PDB entry 2OFC | X-ray diffraction, 1.11 A resolution | chains A and B

Chain A (and B):
Protein: Sclerotium rolfsii lectin
From: Athelia rolfsii
Notes: chain B of this document is another copy of the same molecule, construct and numbering; everything in this record applies to it too
Sequence (142 residues; numbered 0 to 141; the number before each row is that of its first residue; numbering starts at 0):
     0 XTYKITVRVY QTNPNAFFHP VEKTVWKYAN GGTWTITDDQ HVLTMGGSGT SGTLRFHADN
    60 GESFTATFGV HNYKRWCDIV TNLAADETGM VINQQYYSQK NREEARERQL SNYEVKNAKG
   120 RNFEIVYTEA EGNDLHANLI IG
Modified residues: ACE (acetyl group) at position 0

How chain A and chain B interact:
Pairs across the interface (42; chain A residue first):
  H18(A) with T34(B)
  P19(A) with W33(B)
  V20(A) with T32(B); W33(B), hydrogen bond (backbone-backbone)
  E21(A) with K22(B); T23(B); V24(B), hydrogen bond (side chain-backbone)
  K22(A) with E21(B); K22(B), hydrogen bond (backbone-backbone)
  T23(A) with E21(B); T23(B)
  V24(A) with E21(B), hydrogen bond (backbone-side chain); R54(B); T87(B), hydrogen bond (backbone-side chain); M89(B)
  W25(A) with T87(B); M89(B), hydrophobic
  K26(A) with D85(B); V90(B)
  N29(A) with A84(B)
  G30(A) with A84(B)
  G31(A) with R54(B), hydrogen bond (backbone-side chain)
  T32(A) with V20(B)
  W33(A) with P19(B); V20(B), hydrogen bond (backbone-backbone)
  T34(A) with H18(B)
  R54(A) with V24(B); G31(B), hydrogen bond (side chain-backbone)
  A84(A) with N29(B); G30(B)
  D85(A) with K26(B)
  T87(A) with V24(B), hydrogen bond (side chain-backbone); W25(B)
  M89(A) with V24(B); W25(B), hydrophobic; M89(B); N92(B); Q93(B)
  V90(A) with K26(B)
  N92(A) with M89(B)
  Q93(A) with M89(B); Q93(B)
Other interface residues (no listed pair), chain B (24 interface residues in all): H56

Overview:
23 residues of chain A face 24 of chain B across their interface, with 9 hydrogen bonds. Polar pairs include
E21(A)-V24(B), V24(A)-T87(B) and G31(A)-R54(B).
Chain A and chain B are both Sclerotium rolfsii lectin (Athelia rolfsii); the structure, The crystal structure
of Sclerotium rolfsii lectin, was determined by X-ray diffraction (same publication as 2OFD and 2OFE).
